8SPS - chains I and F of the 14 polymer chains in the assembly; structure by electron microscopy, 3.00 A resolution.

[Chain I]
Molecule: 168-nt DNA strand
Sequence (168 nucleotides; numbered 1 to 168; the number before each row is that of its first residue):
     1 ATCAGCAGGG AGAAGGAGCG CCTCCCCATG TGGGACCTGG AGAAACAGAG GGTGGAGGGA
    61 GCATAGAGAG TCTGTTCTAA GCTGCAAAGC AAAGGCCTGG CGACCTAGGA GACCATGGAG
   121 TTCCAGAAAG TGATAGTTAT GCAGAGCGAA TGGAGGGAAT CAGCACGC
Unresolved in the structure: 1-20, 168

[Chain F]
Molecule: Histone H4
Source organism: Homo sapiens
UniProtKB: P62805 (H4_HUMAN); residues 0-102 here correspond to UniProt positions 1-103 (UniProt number = residue number + 1)
Amino-acid sequence (103 residues; numbered 0 to 102; the number before each row is that of its first residue; numbering starts at 0):
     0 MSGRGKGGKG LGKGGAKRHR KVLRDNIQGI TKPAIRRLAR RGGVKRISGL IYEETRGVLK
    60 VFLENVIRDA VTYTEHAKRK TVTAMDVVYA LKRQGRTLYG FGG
Unresolved in the structure: 0-20
Curated features (UniProtKB/Swiss-Prot):
  - DNA-binding region: Lys16 to Lys20
  - modified residue: Ser1 (N-acetylserine), Arg3 (Asymmetric dimethylarginine), Lys5 (N6-(2-hydroxyisobutyryl)lysine), Lys8 (N6-(2-hydroxyisobutyryl)lysine), Lys12 (N6-(2-hydroxyisobutyryl)lysine), Lys16 (N6-(2-hydroxyisobutyryl)lysine), Lys20 (N6,N6,N6-trimethyllysine), Lys31 (N6-(2-hydroxyisobutyryl)lysine), Lys44 (N6-(2-hydroxyisobutyryl)lysine), Ser47 (Phosphoserine), Tyr51 (Phosphotyrosine), Lys59 (N6-(2-hydroxyisobutyryl)lysine), Lys77 (N6-(2-hydroxyisobutyryl)lysine), Lys79 (N6-(2-hydroxyisobutyryl)lysine), Thr80 (Phosphothreonine), Tyr88 (Phosphotyrosine), Lys91 (N6-(2-hydroxyisobutyryl)lysine)
  - cross-link (Glycyl lysine isopeptide (Lys-Gly)): Lys12 (interchain with G-Cter in SUMO2), Lys20 (interchain with G-Cter in SUMO2), Lys31 (interchain with G-Cter in SUMO2), Lys59 (interchain with G-Cter in SUMO2), Lys79 (interchain with G-Cter in SUMO2), Lys91 (interchain with G-Cter in SUMO2)

[Chain I / chain F interface]
Pairs across the interface - 11 pairs, chain I then chain F:
  DG99(I) - Arg45(F)  sugar contact
  DG99(I) - Ile46(F)  sugar contact
  DG99(I) - Gly48(F)  phosphate contact
  DG100(I) - Arg35(F)  salt bridge to the phosphate
  DG100(I) - Arg45(F)  phosphate contact
  DG100(I) - Ile46(F)  hydrogen bond to the phosphate
  DA119(I) - Lys79(F)  salt bridge to the phosphate
  DA119(I) - Thr80(F)  phosphate contact
  DG120(I) - Arg78(F)  phosphate contact
  DG120(I) - Lys79(F)  hydrogen bond to the phosphate
  DG120(I) - Thr80(F)  hydrogen bond to the phosphate
Interface residues without a listed pair, chain I (5 interface residues in all): DT121
Interface residues without a listed pair, chain F (10 interface residues in all): Lys44, Ser47, Lys77

[Summary]
The interface between chain I and chain F involves 5 residues on one side and 10 on the other, with 3 hydrogen
bonds and 2 salt bridges. Polar contacts include DG100(I)-Ile46(F), DG120(I)-Lys79(F) and DG120(I)-Thr80(F).
UniProt lists a DNA-binding region on chain F.
Chain I is a 168-nt DNA strand and chain F is Histone H4 (Homo sapiens); the structure, High resolution
structure of ESRRB nucleosome bound OCT4 at site a and site b, was determined by electron microscopy,
deposited together with 7U0G, 7U0I, 7U0J, 8DK5 and 8SPU.
